6EOJ - chains A and B of the 3 polymer chains in the assembly; structure by electron microscopy, 3.55 A resolution.

# Chain A
Molecule: Protein CFT1
Source organism: Saccharomyces cerevisiae (strain ATCC 204508 / S288c)
Reference sequence: Q06632 (CFT1_YEAST); numbering as in UniProt (aligned over 1-1357)
Amino-acid sequence (1357 residues; each row starts with the number of its first residue):
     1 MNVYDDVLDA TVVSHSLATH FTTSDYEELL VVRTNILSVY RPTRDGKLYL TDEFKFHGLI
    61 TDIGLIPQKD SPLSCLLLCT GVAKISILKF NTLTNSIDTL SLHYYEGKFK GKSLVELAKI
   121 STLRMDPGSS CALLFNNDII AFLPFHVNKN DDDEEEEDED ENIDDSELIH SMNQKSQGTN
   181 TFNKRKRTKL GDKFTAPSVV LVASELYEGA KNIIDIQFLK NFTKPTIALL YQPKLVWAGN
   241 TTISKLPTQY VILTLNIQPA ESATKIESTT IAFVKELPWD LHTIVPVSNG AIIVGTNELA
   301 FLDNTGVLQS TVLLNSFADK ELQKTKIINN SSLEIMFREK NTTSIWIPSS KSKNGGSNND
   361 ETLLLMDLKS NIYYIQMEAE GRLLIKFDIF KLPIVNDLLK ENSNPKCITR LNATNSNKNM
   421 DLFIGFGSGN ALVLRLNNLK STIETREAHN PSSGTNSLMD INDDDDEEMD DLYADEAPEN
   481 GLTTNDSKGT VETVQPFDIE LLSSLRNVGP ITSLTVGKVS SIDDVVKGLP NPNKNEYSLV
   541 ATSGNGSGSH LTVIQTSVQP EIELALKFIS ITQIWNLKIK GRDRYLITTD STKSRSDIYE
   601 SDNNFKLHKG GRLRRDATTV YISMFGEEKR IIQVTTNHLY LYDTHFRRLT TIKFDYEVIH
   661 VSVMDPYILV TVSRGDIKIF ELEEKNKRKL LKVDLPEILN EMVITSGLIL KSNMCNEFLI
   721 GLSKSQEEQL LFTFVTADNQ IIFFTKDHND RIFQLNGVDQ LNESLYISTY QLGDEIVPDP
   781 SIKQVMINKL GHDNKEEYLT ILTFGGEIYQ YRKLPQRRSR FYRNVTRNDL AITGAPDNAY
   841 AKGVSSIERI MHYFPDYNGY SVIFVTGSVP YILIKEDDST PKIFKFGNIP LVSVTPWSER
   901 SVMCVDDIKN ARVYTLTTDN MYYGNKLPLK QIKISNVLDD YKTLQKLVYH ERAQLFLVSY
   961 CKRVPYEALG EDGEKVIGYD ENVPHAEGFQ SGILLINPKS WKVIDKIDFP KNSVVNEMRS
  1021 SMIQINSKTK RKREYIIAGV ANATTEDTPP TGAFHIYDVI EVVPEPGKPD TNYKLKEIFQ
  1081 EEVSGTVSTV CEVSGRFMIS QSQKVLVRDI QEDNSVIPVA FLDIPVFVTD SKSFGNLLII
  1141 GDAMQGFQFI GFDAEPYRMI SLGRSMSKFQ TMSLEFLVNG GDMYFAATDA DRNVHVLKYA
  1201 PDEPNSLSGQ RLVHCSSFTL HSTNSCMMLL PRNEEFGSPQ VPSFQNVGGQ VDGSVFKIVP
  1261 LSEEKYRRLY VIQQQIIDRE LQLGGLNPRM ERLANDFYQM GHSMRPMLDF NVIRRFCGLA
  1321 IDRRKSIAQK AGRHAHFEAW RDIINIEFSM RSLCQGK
Unresolved in the structure: 148-192, 321-325, 352-357, 381-382, 442-495, 608-609, 1297-1302, 1330-1333

# Chain B
Molecule: mRNA 3'-end-processing protein YTH1
Source organism: Saccharomyces cerevisiae (strain ATCC 204508 / S288c)
Reference sequence: Q06102 (YTH1_YEAST); numbering as in UniProt (aligned over 2-208)
Amino-acid sequence (208 residues; row label = number of the first residue in the row):
     1 PSLIHPDTAK YPFKFEPFLR QEYSFSLDPD RPICEFYNSR EGPKSCPRGP LCPKKHVLPI
    61 FQNKIVCRHW LRGLCKKNDQ CEYLHEYNLR KMPECVFFSK NGYCTQSPDC QYLHIDPASK
   121 IPKCENYEMG FCPLGSSCPR RHIKKVFCQR YMTGFCPLGK DECDMEHPQF IIPDEGSKLR
   181 IKRDDEINTR KMDEEKERRL NAIINGEV
Unresolved in the structure: 95-208
Differences from the reference sequence: expression tag (1)
Curated features (UniProtKB/Swiss-Prot):
  - zinc finger: Asp-28 to Pro-59 (C3H1-type 1), Phe-61 to Asn-88 (C3H1-type 2), Leu-89 to Pro-117 (C3H1-type 3), Ala-118 to Lys-145 (C3H1-type 4), Phe-147 to Phe-170 (C3H1-type 5)
  - mutagenesis: Cys-67 (C67S: Lethal), Trp-70 (W70A: Temperature- and formamide-sensitive; abolishes cleavage and polyadenylation activity), Cys-75 (C75S: Lethal), Asp-79 (D79A: Temperature- and formamide-sensitive; impaired polyadenylation activity), Cys-81 (C81S: Lethal), His-142 (H142N: Temperature- and formamide-sensitive; impaired polyadenylation activity)
Reported in the primary citation:
  - contacts within the chain: Trp-70/His-85 (pi stacking)

# Interface between chain A and chain B
Residue-residue contacts (97):
  Val-516(A) with Leu-3(B); Ile-4(B)
  Tyr-537(A) with Leu-3(B), hydrophobic; Ile-4(B), hydrophobic
  Tyr-949(A) with Ile-4(B), hydrophobic
  Glu-951(A) with Ile-4(B); His-5(B), salt bridge
  Ser-1020(A) with His-5(B)
  Ser-1021(A) with His-5(B)
  Met-1022(A) with His-5(B)
  Gln-1024(A) with Asp-30(B)
  Ser-1027(A) with Asp-30(B)
  Lys-1030(A) with Asp-30(B)
  Glu-1034(A) with His-5(B)
  Glu-1092(A) with Asp-7(B)
  Ser-1094(A) with Pro-29(B)
  Leu-1106(A) with Tyr-87(B), hydrophobic
  Pro-1118(A) with Tyr-87(B); Asn-88(B); Leu-89(B), hydrophobic
  Val-1119(A) with Tyr-87(B)
  Phe-1121(A) with Trp-70(B); Leu-71(B); Tyr-87(B), hydrophobic
  Asp-1123(A) with Gly-73(B)
  Ser-1133(A) with Asp-7(B)
  Phe-1134(A) with Asp-7(B); Thr-8(B); Tyr-11(B), hydrophobic; Phe-13(B), hydrophobic
  Gly-1135(A) with Asp-7(B), hydrogen bond (backbone-backbone); Ala-9(B)
  Asn-1136(A) with Phe-25(B); Ser-26(B), hydrogen bond (side chain-backbone); Leu-27(B), hydrogen bond (side chain-backbone); Asp-28(B); Pro-29(B)
  Leu-1137(A) with Phe-25(B), hydrophobic; Leu-27(B), hydrophobic
  Gly-1151(A) with Phe-25(B)
  Phe-1152(A) with Phe-25(B)
  Asp-1153(A) with Phe-25(B); Arg-31(B), salt bridge; Lys-55(B), salt bridge
  Ala-1154(A) with Pro-29(B); Asp-30(B); Lys-55(B)
  Glu-1155(A) with Arg-31(B); Lys-55(B); Glu-86(B)
  Pro-1156(A) with Lys-55(B); Val-57(B), hydrophobic; Phe-61(B), hydrophobic; Glu-86(B)
  Tyr-1157(A) with Glu-86(B), hydrogen bond (backbone-side chain)
  Arg-1158(A) with Tyr-23(B); Ser-24(B), hydrogen bond (side chain-backbone); Phe-25(B); Phe-61(B)
  Ile-1160(A) with Tyr-23(B), hydrophobic; Phe-25(B), hydrophobic
  Ser-1161(A) with Tyr-23(B)
  Leu-1162(A) with Leu-19(B), hydrophobic; Tyr-23(B), hydrophobic; Phe-25(B), hydrophobic
  Val-1178(A) with Tyr-11(B)
  Asn-1179(A) with Tyr-11(B)
  Gly-1180(A) with Tyr-11(B), hydrogen bond (backbone-side chain)
  Gly-1181(A) with Pro-12(B); Phe-13(B); Lys-14(B), hydrogen bond (backbone-backbone)
  Asp-1182(A) with Lys-14(B); Phe-15(B)
  Met-1183(A) with Phe-13(B), hydrophobic; Phe-15(B), hydrophobic
  Tyr-1199(A) with Phe-15(B), hydrophobic; Leu-19(B); Tyr-23(B)
  Pro-1201(A) with Phe-15(B), hydrophobic; Phe-18(B), hydrophobic
  Ser-1208(A) with Phe-18(B); Tyr-23(B), hydrogen bond (backbone-side chain)
  Gln-1210(A) with Tyr-23(B)
  Pro-1231(A) with Leu-3(B); Pro-6(B)
  Val-1241(A) with Tyr-11(B); Pro-12(B)
  Pro-1242(A) with Tyr-11(B)
  Phe-1244(A) with Pro-6(B); Thr-8(B); Tyr-11(B), hydrophobic
  Ser-1352(A) with Leu-3(B)
  Leu-1353(A) with Leu-3(B), hydrophobic
  Gln-1355(A) with Pro-1(B); Leu-3(B)
  Gly-1356(A) with Pro-1(B)
  Lys-1357(A) with Pro-1(B)
Also at the interface, not in a pair above, chain A (60 interface residues in all): Gly-517, Arg-1096, Lys-1104, Ala-1120, Asp-1202, Leu-1229, Leu-1230
Also at the interface, not in a pair above, chain B (38 interface residues in all): Ser-2, Ile-33, Arg-72, His-85

# Overview
The interface between chain A and chain B involves 60 residues on one side and 38 on the other; the contacts
include 8 hydrogen bonds and 3 salt bridges. Polar pairs include Glu-951(A)/His-5(B), Asp-1153(A)/Arg-31(B)
and Asp-1153(A)/Lys-55(B). From UniProt: 6 mutagenesis sites on chain B. The paper reports contacts within the
chain involving Trp-70(B) and His-85(B).
Here chain A is Protein CFT1 and chain B is mRNA 3'-end-processing protein YTH1, both from Saccharomyces
cerevisiae (strain ATCC 204508 / S288c). Entry 6EOJ (PolyA polymerase module of the cleavage and
polyadenylation factor (CPF) from Saccharomyces cerevisiae) was determined by electron microscopy.
